PDB entry 5EO1 | X-ray diffraction, 1.85 A resolution | chains A and C of the 3 polymer chains in the assembly

== Chain A ==
Molecule: HLA class I histocompatibility antigen, B-7 alpha chain
Organism: Homo sapiens
Reference sequence: P01889 (1B07_HUMAN); residues 1-275 here correspond to UniProt positions 25-299 (UniProt number = residue number + 24)
Amino-acid sequence (275 residues; numbered 1 to 275; the number before each row is that of its first residue):
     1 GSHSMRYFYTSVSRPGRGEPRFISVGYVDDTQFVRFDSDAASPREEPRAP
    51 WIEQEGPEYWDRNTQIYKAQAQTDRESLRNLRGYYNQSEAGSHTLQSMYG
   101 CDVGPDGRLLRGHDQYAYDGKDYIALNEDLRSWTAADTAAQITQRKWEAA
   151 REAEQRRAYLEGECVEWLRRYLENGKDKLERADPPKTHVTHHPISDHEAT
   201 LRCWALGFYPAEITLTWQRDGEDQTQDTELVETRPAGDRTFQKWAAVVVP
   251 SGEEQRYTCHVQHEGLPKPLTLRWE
Disulfides: Cys101-Cys164, Cys203-Cys259
Swiss-Prot annotation at these positions:
  - region: Glu275 (Connecting peptide)
  - motif: Ser77 to Gly83 (Bw6 motif)
  - binding site (a peptide antigen): Asn63, Tyr84, Thr143, Lys146, Glu152, Tyr159, Tyr171
  - glycosylation: Asn86 (N-linked (GlcNAc...) asparagine)

== Chain C ==
Molecule: RL9 peptide
Amino-acid sequence (9 residues; each row starts with the number of its first residue):
     1 RPMTYKGAL

== Chain A / chain C interface ==
Contacting residue pairs (47):
  Tyr7(A) - Arg1(C)  hydrogen bond (side chain-backbone)
  Tyr7(A) - Pro2(C)
  Tyr9(A) - Pro2(C)
  Tyr59(A) - Arg1(C)
  Arg62(A) - Arg1(C)
  Arg62(A) - Thr4(C)
  Asn63(A) - Arg1(C)
  Asn63(A) - Pro2(C)
  Ile66(A) - Pro2(C)
  Ile66(A) - Met3(C)
  Ile66(A) - Thr4(C)
  Tyr67(A) - Pro2(C)
  Gln70(A) - Lys6(C)
  Thr73(A) - Lys6(C)
  Thr73(A) - Gly7(C)
  Thr73(A) - Ala8(C)
  Glu76(A) - Ala8(C)
  Ser77(A) - Ala8(C)
  Ser77(A) - Leu9(C)  hydrogen bond (side chain-backbone)
  Asn80(A) - Leu9(C)  hydrogen bond (side chain-backbone)
  Tyr84(A) - Leu9(C)  hydrogen bond (side chain-backbone)
  Leu95(A) - Leu9(C)  hydrophobic
  Tyr99(A) - Pro2(C)
  Tyr99(A) - Met3(C)  hydrogen bond (side chain-backbone)
  Tyr99(A) - Lys6(C)
  Asp114(A) - Met3(C)
  Asp114(A) - Lys6(C)  salt bridge
  Tyr116(A) - Lys6(C)  hydrogen bond
  Tyr116(A) - Leu9(C)  hydrophobic
  Tyr123(A) - Leu9(C)  hydrophobic
  Thr143(A) - Leu9(C)  hydrogen bond (side chain-backbone)
  Lys146(A) - Ala8(C)
  Lys146(A) - Leu9(C)  hydrogen bond (side chain-backbone)
  Trp147(A) - Gly7(C)
  Trp147(A) - Ala8(C)  hydrogen bond (side chain-backbone)
  Trp147(A) - Leu9(C)  hydrophobic
  Glu152(A) - Lys6(C)
  Glu152(A) - Gly7(C)  hydrogen bond (side chain-backbone)
  Gln155(A) - Met3(C)
  Arg156(A) - Met3(C)
  Arg156(A) - Lys6(C)
  Tyr159(A) - Arg1(C)  hydrogen bond (side chain-backbone)
  Tyr159(A) - Pro2(C)
  Tyr159(A) - Met3(C)  hydrophobic
  Glu163(A) - Arg1(C)  salt bridge
  Trp167(A) - Arg1(C)
  Tyr171(A) - Arg1(C)  hydrogen bond (side chain-backbone)
Interface residues without a listed pair, chain A (31 interface residues in all): Glu45, Leu81, Ser97
Interface residues without a listed pair, chain C (9 interface residues in all): Tyr5

== Summary ==
31 residues of chain A face 9 of chain C across their interface; the contacts include 12 hydrogen bonds and 2
salt bridges. Polar contacts include Asp114(A)-Lys6(C), Glu163(A)-Arg1(C) and Tyr7(A)-Arg1(C). UniProt lists 7
peptide antigen-binding residues on chain A.
Chain A is HLA class I histocompatibility antigen, B-7 alpha chain (Homo sapiens) and chain C is RL9 peptide;
the structure, Crystal Structure of HLA-B0702-RL9, was determined by X-ray diffraction together with 5EO0 from
the same study.
